Entry 8WKT (electron microscopy, 3.86 A resolution); this record covers chains A and C of the 5 polymer chains in the assembly.

Chain A:
Molecule: SIR2-like domain-containing protein
From: Bacillus subtilis subsp. natto (strain BEST195)
Reference sequence: D4G637 (D4G637_BACNB); residue numbers follow UniProt; this construct covers 2-1005
Sequence (1004 residues; row label = number of the first residue in the row):
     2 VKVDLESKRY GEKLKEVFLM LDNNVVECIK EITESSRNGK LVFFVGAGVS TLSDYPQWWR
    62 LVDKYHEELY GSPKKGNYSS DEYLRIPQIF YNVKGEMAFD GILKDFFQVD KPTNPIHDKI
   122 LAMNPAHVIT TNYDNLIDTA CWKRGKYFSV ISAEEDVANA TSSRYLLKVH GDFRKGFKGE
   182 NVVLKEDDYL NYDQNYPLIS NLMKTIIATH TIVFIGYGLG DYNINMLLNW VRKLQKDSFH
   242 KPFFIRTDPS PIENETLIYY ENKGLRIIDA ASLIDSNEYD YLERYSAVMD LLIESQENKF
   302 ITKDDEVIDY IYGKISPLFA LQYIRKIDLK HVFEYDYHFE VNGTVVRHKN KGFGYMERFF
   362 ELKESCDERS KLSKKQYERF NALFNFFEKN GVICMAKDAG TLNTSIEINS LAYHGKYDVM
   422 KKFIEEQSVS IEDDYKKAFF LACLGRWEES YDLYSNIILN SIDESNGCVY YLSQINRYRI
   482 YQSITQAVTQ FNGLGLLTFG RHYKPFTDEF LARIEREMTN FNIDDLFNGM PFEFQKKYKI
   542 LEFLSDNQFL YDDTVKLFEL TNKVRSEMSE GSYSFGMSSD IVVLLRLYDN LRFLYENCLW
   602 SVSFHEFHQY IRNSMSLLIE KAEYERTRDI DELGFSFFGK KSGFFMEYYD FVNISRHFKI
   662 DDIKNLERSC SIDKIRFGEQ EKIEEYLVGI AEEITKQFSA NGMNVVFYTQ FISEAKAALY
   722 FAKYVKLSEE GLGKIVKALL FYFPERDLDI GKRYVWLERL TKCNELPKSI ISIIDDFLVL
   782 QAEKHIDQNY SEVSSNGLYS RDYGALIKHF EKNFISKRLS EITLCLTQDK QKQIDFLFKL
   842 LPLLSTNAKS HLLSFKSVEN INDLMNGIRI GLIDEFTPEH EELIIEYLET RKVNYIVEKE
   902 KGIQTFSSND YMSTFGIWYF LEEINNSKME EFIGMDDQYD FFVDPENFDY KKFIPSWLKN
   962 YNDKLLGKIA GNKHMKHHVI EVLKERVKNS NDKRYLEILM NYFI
Not modelled in the structure: 2-13
Reported in the primary citation:
  - mutagenesis - Y574G/F576G: abolished binding to SPbeta prophage-derived uncharacterized protein YotI (chain C)
  - catalytic residues: N133, H171 (by similarity / conservation)
  - mutagenesis - I259S/Y260G: decreased catalytic activity

Chain C:
Molecule: SPbeta prophage-derived uncharacterized protein YotI
Reference sequence: Q796A8 (YOTI_BACSU); residues 1-120 here = UniProt positions 1-120
Sequence (120 residues; each row starts with the number of its first residue):
     1 MIEIFKDTGA THDLVYHSKI NTFVWDVEFD IVLSDSKELN KCYFVKCFNP YRINGKCDFA
    61 VSSIDIFSEG KRLLIENEFN FKITKAVHVA TSKDVTEIVL HLSERISSPF PIVKEVVYLD
Not modelled in the structure: 1-10
Reported in the primary citation:
  - mutagenesis - L14A/V15A/Y16A: abolished binding to SIR2-like domain-containing protein (chain A)

Interface between chain A and chain C:
Contacting residue pairs - 25 pairs, chain A then chain C:
  S570(A) - K19(C)
  E571(A) - H17(C)
  E571(A) - K19(C)
  E571(A) - Y118(C)  hydrogen bond (backbone-side chain)
  G572(A) - H17(C)
  G572(A) - S18(C)  hydrogen bond (backbone-side chain)
  S573(A) - Y16(C)
  S573(A) - H17(C)
  Y574(A) - V15(C)
  Y574(A) - Y16(C)  hydrogen bond (backbone-backbone)
  Y574(A) - S18(C)
  S575(A) - V15(C)
  F576(A) - L14(C)  hydrophobic
  I631(A) - Y16(C)  hydrophobic
  D632(A) - R105(C)
  E633(A) - Y16(C)
  E633(A) - F23(C)
  E633(A) - R105(C)
  E633(A) - I106(C)
  L634(A) - H101(C)
  L634(A) - L102(C)
  L634(A) - R105(C)
  G635(A) - L102(C)
  F636(A) - T11(C)
  S637(A) - H101(C)  hydrogen bond (backbone-side chain)
Also at the interface, not in a pair above, chain A (15 interface residues in all): D630
Interface features reported in the paper:
  - interface residues, chain A: Y574(A), F576(A)
  - interface residues, chain C: L14(C), V15(C), Y16(C)

Overview:
Chain A and chain C form an interface of 15 and 13 residues respectively; the contacts include 4 hydrogen
bonds. Polar contacts include E571(A)-Y118(C), G572(A)-S18(C) and S637(A)-H101(C). The paper reports catalytic
residues N133(A) and H171(A); Y574G/F576G of chain A abolish binding to SPbeta prophage-derived
uncharacterized protein YotI (chain C); 3 substitutions were tested in all.
Here chain A is SIR2-like domain-containing protein (Bacillus subtilis subsp. natto (strain BEST195)) and
chain C is SPbeta prophage-derived uncharacterized protein YotI. Entry 8WKT (Cryo-EM structure of DSR2-DSAD1
complex) was determined by electron microscopy, deposited together with 8WKS and 8WKX.
